Entry 5MV5 (electron microscopy, 3.10 A resolution); this record covers chains B and C of the 3 polymer chains in the assembly.

Chain B:
Molecule: VP2
Source organism: Deformed wing virus
UniProtKB: E0YTW0 (E0YTW0_9VIRU); the author numbering skips numbers that UniProt does not, so the offset changes along the chain: 1-44 = UniProt 116-159; 46-254 = UniProt 160-368
Sequence (253 residues; each row starts with the number of its first residue; note: 1 number in that range is skipped by the numbering (no residue carries it; nothing is unmodelled there)):
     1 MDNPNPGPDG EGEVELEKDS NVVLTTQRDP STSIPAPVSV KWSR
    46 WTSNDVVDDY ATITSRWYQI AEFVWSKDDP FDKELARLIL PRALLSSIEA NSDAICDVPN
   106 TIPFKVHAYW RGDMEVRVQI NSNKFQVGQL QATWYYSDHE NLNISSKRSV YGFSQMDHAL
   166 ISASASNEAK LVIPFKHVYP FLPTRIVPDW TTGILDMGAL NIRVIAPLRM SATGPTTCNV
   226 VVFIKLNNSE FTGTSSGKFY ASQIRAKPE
Unresolved in the structure: 252-254

Chain C:
Molecule: VP3
Source organism: Deformed wing virus
UniProtKB: Q7TG18 (Q7TG18_9VIRU); residues 1-416 here correspond to UniProt positions 486-901 (UniProt number = residue number + 485)
Sequence (416 residues; each row starts with the number of its first residue):
     1 DNPSYQQSPR HFVPTGMHSL ALGTNLVEPL HALRLDAAGT TQHPVGCAPD EDMTVSSIAS
    61 RYGLIRRVQW KKDHAKGSLL LQLDADPFVE QRIEGTNPIS LYWFAPVGVV SSMFMQWRGS
   121 LEYRFDIIAS QFHTGRLIVG YVPGLTASLQ LQMDYMKLKS SSYVVFDLQE SNSFTFEVPY
   181 VSYRPWWVRK YGGNYLPSST DAPSTLFMYV QVPLIPMEAV SDTIDINVYV RGGSSFEVCV
   241 PVQPSLGLNW NTDFILRNDE EYRAKTGYAP YYAGVWHSFN NSNSLVFRWG SASDQIAQWP
   301 TISVPRGELA FLRIKDGKQA AVGTQPWRTM VVWPSGHGYN IGIPTYNAER ARQLAQHLYG
   361 GGSLTDEKAK QLFVPANQQG PGKVSNGNPV WEVMRAPLAT QRAHIQDFEF IEAIPE
Unresolved in the structure: 1, 280-283, 324, 347-348, 369-375, 399-416
Small-molecule neighbours: uridine-5'-monophosphate (U): Tyr5, Gln7, Ser8, Pro9, Arg10, Val27, Pro29
What the authors report for this chain:
  - catalytic residues: His277, Ser278, Asp294 (proposed by the authors, not directly observed)

How chain B and chain C interact:
Pairs across the interface (49; chain B residue first):
  Pro37(B) with Asp50(C)
  Val40(B) with Val45(C)
  Trp42(B) with Gly46(C); Cys47(C), hydrophobic
  Phe76(B) with Arg67(C)
  Lys129(B) with Ser130(C); Gln131(C)
  Phe130(B) with Phe132(C), hydrophobic; Met217(C), hydrophobic; Val220(C), hydrophobic
  Val132(B) with Ile128(C); Ser130(C); His133(C)
  Gly133(B) with Ile128(C)
  Gln134(B) with Ile128(C); Asn227(C)
  Asn148(B) with Asn249(C); Trp250(C)
  Ser151(B) with Trp103(C); Asn249(C), hydrogen bond
  Lys152(B) with Trp103(C)
  Ser154(B) with Trp103(C)
  Val155(B) with Leu64(C), hydrophobic
  Tyr156(B) with Leu64(C); Gln91(C), hydrogen bond; Trp103(C), hydrophobic
  Gly157(B) with Trp103(C)
  Ser159(B) with Tyr62(C); Gly63(C); Leu64(C), hydrogen bond (side chain-backbone)
  Gln160(B) with Tyr62(C); Phe104(C), hydrogen bond (side chain-backbone); Pro106(C)
  Ser169(B) with Ala129(C); Ser130(C)
  Lys181(B) with Asp50(C), salt bridge
  Ile210(B) with Asn227(C)
  Ala211(B) with Ile128(C), hydrophobic; Asp225(C)
  Pro212(B) with Arg67(C); Asp225(C)
  Arg214(B) with Arg67(C); Gln69(C), hydrogen bond; Ser221(C); Thr223(C), hydrogen bond; Asp225(C), salt bridge
  Met215(B) with Ser221(C)
  Ser216(B) with Glu218(C); Ala219(C), hydrogen bond (side chain-backbone)
Other interface residues (no listed pair), chain B (29 interface residues in all): Pro35, Ala36, Arg44
Other interface residues (no listed pair), chain C (35 interface residues in all): Pro44, Arg61, Ile65, Arg66, Ala105, Tyr229

Summary:
The interface between chain B and chain C involves 29 residues on one side and 35 on the other, with 7
hydrogen bonds and 2 salt bridges. Polar contacts include Lys181(B)-Asp50(C), Arg214(B)-Asp225(C) and
Ser151(B)-Asn249(C). Bound to chain C: uridine-5'-monophosphate. The paper reports catalytic residues
His277(C), Ser278(C) and Asp294(C).
Here chain B is VP2 and chain C is VP3, both from Deformed wing virus. Entry 5MV5 (Structure of deformed wing
virus, a honeybee pathogen) was determined by electron microscopy (same publication as 5G52, 5L7Q, 5L8Q, 5MUP
and 5MV6).
